PDB entry 6CNF | electron microscopy, 4.50 A resolution (low resolution: residue-level contacts below are approximate; hydrogen-bond / salt-bridge calls are withheld) | chains R and S of the 21 polymer chains in the assembly

# Chain R
Molecule: Transcription factor IIIB 70 kDa subunit, TATA-box-binding protein
Source organism: Saccharomyces cerevisiae (strain ATCC 204508 / S288c)
UniProt: chimeric construct of P29056, P13393: residues 1-382 from P29056 (TF3B_YEAST) positions 1-382 (same numbers); residues 387-566 from P13393 positions 61-240 (UniProt number = residue number - 326); residues 578-736 from P29056 (TF3B_YEAST) positions 438-596 (UniProt number = residue number - 140)
Sequence (736 residues; each row starts with the number of its first residue):
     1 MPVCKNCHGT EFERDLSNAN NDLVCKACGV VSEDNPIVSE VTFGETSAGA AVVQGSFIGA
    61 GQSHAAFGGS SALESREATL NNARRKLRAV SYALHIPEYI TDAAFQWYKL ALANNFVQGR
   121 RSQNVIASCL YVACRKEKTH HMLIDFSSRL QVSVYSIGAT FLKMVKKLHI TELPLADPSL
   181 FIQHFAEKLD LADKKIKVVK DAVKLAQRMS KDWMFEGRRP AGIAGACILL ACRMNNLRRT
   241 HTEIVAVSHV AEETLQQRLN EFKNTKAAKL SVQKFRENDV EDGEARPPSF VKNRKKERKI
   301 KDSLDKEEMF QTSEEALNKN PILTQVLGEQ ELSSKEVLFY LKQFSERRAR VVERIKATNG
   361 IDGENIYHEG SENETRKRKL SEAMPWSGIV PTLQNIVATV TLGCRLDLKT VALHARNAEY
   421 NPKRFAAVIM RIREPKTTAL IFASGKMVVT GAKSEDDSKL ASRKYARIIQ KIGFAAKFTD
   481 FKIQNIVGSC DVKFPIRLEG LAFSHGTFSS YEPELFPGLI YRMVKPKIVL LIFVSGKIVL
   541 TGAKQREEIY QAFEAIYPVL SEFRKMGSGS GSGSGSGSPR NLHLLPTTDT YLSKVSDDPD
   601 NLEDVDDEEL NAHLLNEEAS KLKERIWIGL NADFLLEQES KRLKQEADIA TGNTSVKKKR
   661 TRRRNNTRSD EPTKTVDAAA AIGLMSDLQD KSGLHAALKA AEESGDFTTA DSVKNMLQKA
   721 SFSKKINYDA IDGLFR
Disordered / not traced: 42-71, 298-386, 567-575, 651-736
Differences from the reference sequence: linker (383-386, 567-577); engineered mutation Ser578 (Cys438 in P29056)
Metal / ion sites: Zn2+: Cys4, Cys7, Cys25, Cys28
Curated features (UniProtKB/Swiss-Prot):
  - zinc finger: Met1 to Glu33 (TFIIB-type)
  - binding site (Zn(2+)): Cys4, Cys7, Cys25, Cys28
  - modified residue: Ser381 (Phosphoserine)

# Chain S
Molecule: Transcription factor TFIIIB component B''
Source organism: Saccharomyces cerevisiae (strain ATCC 204508 / S288c)
UniProt: P46678 (TFC5_YEAST); the construct has insertions or renumbered stretches relative to UniProt, so the offset changes along the chain: -39 to 276 = UniProt 1-316; 360-594 = UniProt 360-594
Sequence (594 residues; numbered -39 to 594; 40 numbers in that range are skipped by the numbering (no residue carries them; nothing is unmodelled there); the number before each row is that of its first residue; numbers below 1 keep their minus sign (Met-39 is residue -39); X marks 43 residues of unknown identity (built as UNK)):
   -39 MSSIVNKSGT RFAPKVRQRR AATGGTPTPK PRTPQLFIPE SKEIEEDNSD NDKGVDENET
    21 AIVEKPSLVG ERSLEGFTLT GTNGHDNEIG DEGPIDASTQ NPKADVIEDN VTLKPAPLQT
    81 HRDQKVPRSS RLASLSKDNE SRPSFKPSFL DSSSNSNGTA RRLSTISNKL PKKIRLGSIT
   141 ENDMNLKTFK RHRVLGKPSS AKKPAGAHRI SIVSKISPPT AMTDSLDRNE FSSETSTSRE
   201 ADENENYVIS KVKDIPKKVR DGESAKYFID EENFTMAELC KPNFPIGQIS ENFEKSKMAK
   261 KAKLEKRRHL RELRMRXXXX XXXXXXXXXX XXXXXXXXXX XXXXXXXXXX XXXXXXXXX
   360 TAIQLKLNPD GTMAIDEETM VVDRHKNASI ENEYKEKVDE NPFANLYNYG SYGRGSYTDP
   420 WTVEEMIKFY KALSMWGTDF NLISQLYPYR SRKQVKAKFV NEEKKRPILI ELALRSKLPP
   480 NFDEYCCEIK KNIGTVADFN EKLIELQNEH KHHMKEIEEA KNTAKEEDQT AQRLNDANLN
   540 KKGSGGIMTN DLKVYRKTEV VLGTIDDLKR KKLKERNNDD NEDNEGSEEE PEIDQ
Disordered / not traced: -39 to 276, 534-594
Curated features (UniProtKB/Swiss-Prot):
  - modified residue (Phosphoserine): Ser9, Ser138

# Interface between chain R and chain S
Pairs across the interface - 60 pairs, chain R then chain S:
  Met142(R) with Tyr408(S)
  Ile144(R) with Tyr408(S)
  Asp145(R) with Tyr406(S)
  Ser148(R) with Tyr406(S)
  Leu150(R) with Tyr411(S)
  Gln151(R) with Tyr411(S)
  Val152(R) with Tyr411(S)
  Ser153(R) with Tyr411(S)
  Arg219(R) with Tyr408(S)
  Thr242(R) with Leu405(S)
  Ala246(R) with Leu405(S)
  His249(R) with Tyr406(S); Asn407(S); Tyr408(S)
  Val250(R) with Asn407(S); Tyr408(S)
  Ala251(R) with Asn407(S)
  Arg416(R) with Trp435(S); Gly436(S); Thr437(S); Lys476(S)
  Asn417(R) with Thr437(S)
  Glu419(R) with Thr437(S); Asp438(S); Phe439(S); Asn440(S); Arg451(S)
  Asn421(R) with Asn440(S)
  Arg424(R) with Arg451(S)
  Arg433(R) with Glu470(S); Leu473(S); Arg474(S)
  Lys436(R) with Glu462(S)
  Glu514(R) with Tyr408(S)
  Glu618(R) with Asn480(S)
  Leu622(R) with Glu483(S); Glu487(S)
  Lys623(R) with Trp435(S)
  Arg625(R) with Val495(S); Ala496(S)
  Ile626(R) with Leu441(S); Glu483(S); Glu487(S)
  Ile628(R) with Val495(S); Asn499(S)
  Gly629(R) with Val495(S)
  Leu630(R) with Asn440(S); Gln444(S)
  Ala632(R) with Asn499(S)
  Leu636(R) with Leu502(S); Gln506(S)
  Glu639(R) with Ile503(S); Gln506(S)
  Ser640(R) with Gln506(S)
  Leu643(R) with Gln506(S); Lys510(S)
  Glu646(R) with Lys510(S); Lys514(S)
  Ala647(R) with Met513(S)
  Ala650(R) with Glu517(S)
Other interface residues (no listed pair), chain R (58 interface residues in all): Arg233, Asn236, Leu237, Arg238, Arg239, Thr240, His241, Glu243, Val245, Gln256, Leu259, Asn260, Lys263, Lys269, Val272, Gln273, Lys274, Ala418, Arg431, Ala619
Other interface residues (no listed pair), chain S (39 interface residues in all): Phe402, Ser410, Gly412, Lys455, Pro479, Thr494, Lys520

# Summary
58 residues of chain R and 39 residues of chain S are in contact. The Zn2+ site is built by Cys4(R), Cys7(R),
Cys25(R) and Cys28(R). UniProt lists 4 Zn2+-binding residues on chain R.
Here chain R is Transcription factor IIIB 70 kDa subunit, TATA-box-binding protein and chain S is
Transcription factor TFIIIB component B'', both from Saccharomyces cerevisiae (strain ATCC 204508 / S288c).
Entry 6CNF (Yeast RNA polymerase III elongation complex) was determined by electron microscopy (same
publication as 6CNB, 6CNC and 6CND).
